1A1O - chains A and C of the 3 polymer chains in the assembly; structure by X-ray diffraction, 2.30 A resolution.

[Chain A]
Name: HLA class I histocompatibility antigen, BW-53 B*5301 alpha chain
Source organism: Homo sapiens
UniProtKB: P30491 (1B53_HUMAN); residues 1-276 here correspond to UniProt positions 25-300 (UniProt number = residue number + 24)
Amino-acid sequence (276 residues; numbered 1 to 276; the number before each row is that of its first residue):
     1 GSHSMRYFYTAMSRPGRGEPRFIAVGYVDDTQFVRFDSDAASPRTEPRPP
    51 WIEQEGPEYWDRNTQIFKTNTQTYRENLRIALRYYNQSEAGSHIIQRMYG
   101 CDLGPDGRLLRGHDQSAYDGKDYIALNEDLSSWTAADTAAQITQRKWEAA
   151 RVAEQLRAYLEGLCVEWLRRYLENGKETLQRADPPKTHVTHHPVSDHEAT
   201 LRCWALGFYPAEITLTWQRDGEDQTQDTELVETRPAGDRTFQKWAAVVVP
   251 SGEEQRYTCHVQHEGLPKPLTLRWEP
Differences from the reference sequence: conflict P49 (Ala73 in P30491)
Disulfides: C101-C164, C203-C259

[Chain C]
Name: Peptide LS6 (KPIVQYDNF)
Source organism: Human immunodeficiency virus 1
Amino-acid sequence (9 residues; row label = number of the first residue in the row):
     1 KPIVQYDNF

[How chain A and chain C interact]
Residue-residue contacts (41):
  Y7(A) - K1(C)  hydrogen bond (side chain-backbone)
  Y7(A) - P2(C)
  Y9(A) - P2(C)
  R62(A) - K1(C)
  R62(A) - V4(C)
  N63(A) - P2(C)
  I66(A) - I3(C)
  I66(A) - V4(C)  hydrophobic
  I66(A) - Y6(C)
  F67(A) - P2(C)  hydrophobic
  T69(A) - Y6(C)
  N70(A) - Y6(C)
  T73(A) - Y6(C)
  T73(A) - D7(C)
  T73(A) - N8(C)
  E76(A) - N8(C)
  N77(A) - D7(C)
  N77(A) - N8(C)  hydrogen bond
  N77(A) - F9(C)  hydrogen bond (side chain-backbone)
  I80(A) - N8(C)
  I80(A) - F9(C)
  Y84(A) - F9(C)  hydrogen bond (side chain-backbone)
  I95(A) - F9(C)  hydrophobic
  R97(A) - Q5(C)
  Y99(A) - P2(C)
  Y99(A) - I3(C)  hydrogen bond (side chain-backbone)
  Y123(A) - F9(C)  hydrophobic
  T143(A) - F9(C)  hydrogen bond (side chain-backbone)
  K146(A) - F9(C)  hydrogen bond (side chain-backbone)
  W147(A) - D7(C)
  W147(A) - N8(C)  hydrogen bond (side chain-backbone)
  V152(A) - D7(C)
  Q155(A) - V4(C)  hydrogen bond (side chain-backbone)
  Q155(A) - Q5(C)
  Q155(A) - D7(C)
  L156(A) - I3(C)  hydrophobic
  Y159(A) - K1(C)  hydrogen bond (side chain-backbone)
  Y159(A) - P2(C)
  Y159(A) - I3(C)  hydrophobic
  W167(A) - K1(C)
  Y171(A) - K1(C)  hydrogen bond (side chain-backbone)
Other interface residues (no listed pair), chain A (30 interface residues in all): M5, Y59, Q65, S116

[In short]
Chain A and chain C form an interface of 30 and 9 residues respectively, with 11 hydrogen bonds. Among the
polar pairs are Y7(A)-K1(C), N77(A)-N8(C) and N77(A)-F9(C).
Chain A is HLA class I histocompatibility antigen, BW-53 B*5301 alpha chain (Homo sapiens) and chain C is
Peptide LS6 (KPIVQYDNF) (Human immunodeficiency virus 1); the structure, MHC class I molecule B*5301 complexed
with peptide LS6 (KPIVQYDNF) from the malaria parasite P. falciparum, was determined by X-ray diffraction,
deposited together with 1A1M.
